Entry 3MZR (X-ray diffraction, 1.50 A resolution); this record covers chain A.

# Chain A
Molecule: Ribonuclease pancreatic
Organism: Bos taurus
Notes: EC 3.1.27.5
Reference sequence: P61823 (RNAS1_BOVIN); residues -3 to 124 here correspond to UniProt positions 23-150 (UniProt number = residue number + 26)
Amino-acid sequence (128 residues; numbered -3 to 124; the number before each row is that of its first residue; numbers below 1 keep their minus sign (Pro-3 is residue -3)):
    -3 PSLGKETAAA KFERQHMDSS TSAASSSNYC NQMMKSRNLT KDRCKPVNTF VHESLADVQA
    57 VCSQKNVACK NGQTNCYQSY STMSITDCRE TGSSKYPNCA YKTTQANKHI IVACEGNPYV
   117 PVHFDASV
Unresolved in the structure: -3 to 0
Swiss-Prot annotation at these positions:
  - active site: His12 (Proton acceptor), His119 (Proton donor)
  - binding site (substrate): Lys7, Arg10, Lys41 to Thr45, Lys66, Arg85
  - glycosylation: Lys1 (N-linked (Glc) (glycation) lysine), Lys7 (N-linked (Glc) (glycation) lysine), Asn34 (N-linked (GlcNAc...) asparagine), Lys37 (N-linked (Glc) (glycation) lysine), Lys41 (N-linked (Glc) (glycation) lysine)
Disulfides: Cys26-Cys84, Cys40-Cys95, Cys58-Cys110, Cys65-Cys72

# Overview
UniProt lists active-site residues His12 and His119 and 9 substrate-binding residues.
Chain A is Ribonuclease pancreatic (Bos taurus); the structure, RNase crystals grown in loops/micromounts, was
determined by X-ray diffraction, deposited together with 3MZQ, 3N02, 3N03, 3N0B and 3N0C.
